9G5I - chains B and C of the 3 polymer chains in the assembly; structure by electron microscopy, 3.20 A resolution.

Chain B:
Protein: ALK tyrosine kinase receptor
From: Homo sapiens
Notes: EC 2.7.10.1
UniProt: Q9UM73 (ALK_HUMAN); numbering as in UniProt (aligned over 648-1025)
Chain sequence (379 residues; each row starts with the number of its first residue):
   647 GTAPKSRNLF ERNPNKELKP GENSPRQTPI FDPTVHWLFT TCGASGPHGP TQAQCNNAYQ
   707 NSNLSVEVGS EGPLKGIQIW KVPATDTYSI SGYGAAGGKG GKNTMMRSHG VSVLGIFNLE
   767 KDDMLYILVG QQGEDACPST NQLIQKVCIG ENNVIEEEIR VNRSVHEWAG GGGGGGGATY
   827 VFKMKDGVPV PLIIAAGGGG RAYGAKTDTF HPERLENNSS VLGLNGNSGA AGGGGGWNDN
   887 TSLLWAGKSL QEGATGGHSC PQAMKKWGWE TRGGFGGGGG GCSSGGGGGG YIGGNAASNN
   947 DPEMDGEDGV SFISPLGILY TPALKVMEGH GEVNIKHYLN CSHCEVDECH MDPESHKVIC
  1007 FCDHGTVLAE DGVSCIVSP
Not modelled in the structure: 647-677, 1023-1025
Construct notes: expression tag (647)
Swiss-Prot annotation at these positions:
  - region: Cys987 to Pro1025 (EGF-like)
  - glycosylation (N-linked (GlcNAc...) asparagine): Asn709, Asn808, Asn863, Asn864, Asn886, Asn986
  - natural variant: Ala877 (A877S: In an ovarian serous carcinoma sample)
  - mutagenesis: Glu859 (E859A: Slightly decreased autophosphorylation. Decreased autophosphorylation and subsequent activation; when associated with A-974), Tyr966 (Y966A: Slightly decreased autophosphorylation. Strongly reduced autophosphorylation and subsequent activation; when associated with A-994), Glu974 (E974A: Slightly decreased autophosphorylation. Decreased autophosphorylation and subsequent activation; when associated with A-859), Glu994 (E994A: SlStrongly reduced autophosphorylation and subsequent activation; when associated with A-966)
Disulfide bonds: Cys688-Cys701, Cys783-Cys794, Cys906-Cys928, Cys987-Cys995, Cys990-Cys1006, Cys1008-Cys1021

Chain C:
Protein: ALK and LTK ligand 2
From: Homo sapiens
UniProt: Q6UX46 (ALKL2_HUMAN); residues 25-152 here = UniProt positions 25-152
Chain sequence (128 residues; numbered 25 to 152; the number before each row is that of its first residue):
    25 GAEPREPADG QALLRLVVEL VQELRKHHSA EHKGLQLLGR DYALGRAEAA GLGPSPEQRV
    85 EIVPRDLRMK DKFLKHLTGP LYFSPKCSKH FHRLYHNTRD CTIPAYYKRC ARLLTRLAVS
   145 PVCMEDKQ
Not modelled in the structure: 25-92, 149-152
Construct notes: engineered mutation Tyr66 (Cys in Q6UX46)
Swiss-Prot annotation at these positions:
  - mutagenesis: Lys94 to His100 (Abolished association with the cell membrane, leading to impaired activation of receptor tyrosine kinase ALK), Phe97 (F97E: Slightly reduced affinity for receptor tyrosine kinase LTK), His100 (H100E: Slightly reduced affinity for receptor tyrosine kinase LTK), Arg123 (R123E: Reduced affinity for receptor tyrosine kinases ALK and LTK), Arg136 (R136E: Reduced affinity for receptor tyrosine kinases ALK and LTK)
Disulfide bonds: Cys111-Cys147, Cys125-Cys134

Chain B / chain C interface:
Residue-residue contacts (39; chain B residue first):
  Leu684(B) - Arg123(C)
  Tyr739(B) - Thr122(C)
  Tyr739(B) - Arg123(C)
  Tyr739(B) - Asp124(C)  hydrogen bond
  His755(B) - Arg136(C)  hydrogen bond
  Ser758(B) - Leu137(C)
  Phe856(B) - Arg140(C)
  His857(B) - Arg140(C)
  Glu859(B) - Arg140(C)  salt bridge
  Tyr966(B) - His114(C)
  Tyr966(B) - Arg117(C)  hydrogen bond (backbone-side chain)
  Tyr966(B) - Asn121(C)
  Thr967(B) - Leu118(C)
  Pro968(B) - His114(C)
  Leu970(B) - Leu118(C)  hydrophobic
  Leu970(B) - Leu137(C)  hydrophobic
  Leu970(B) - Arg140(C)
  Leu970(B) - Leu141(C)
  Lys971(B) - Arg136(C)
  Lys971(B) - Arg140(C)
  Val972(B) - Arg133(C)
  Val972(B) - Arg136(C)  hydrogen bond (backbone-side chain)
  Val972(B) - Leu137(C)  hydrophobic
  Met973(B) - Arg133(C)  hydrogen bond
  Glu974(B) - Arg136(C)  salt bridge
  Glu978(B) - Arg123(C)  salt bridge
  Glu978(B) - Arg133(C)  salt bridge
  Asn980(B) - Arg123(C)
  Val992(B) - Lys113(C)
  Glu994(B) - Lys113(C)
  Glu994(B) - His116(C)
  Glu994(B) - Arg117(C)  salt bridge
  Cys995(B) - His116(C)
  Cys995(B) - Asn121(C)  hydrogen bond (backbone-side chain)
  His996(B) - His116(C)  hydrogen bond
  His996(B) - His120(C)
  His996(B) - Asn121(C)
  Phe1007(B) - Lys113(C)
  Phe1007(B) - His116(C)
Also at the interface, not in a pair above, chain B (26 interface residues in all): Leu760, Leu965, Met997, Asp1009
Also at the interface, not in a pair above, chain C (16 interface residues in all): Ser112

Overview:
The interface between chain B and chain C involves 26 residues on one side and 16 on the other; the contacts
include 7 hydrogen bonds and 5 salt bridges. Among the polar pairs are Glu859(B)-Arg140(C),
Glu974(B)-Arg136(C) and Glu978(B)-Arg123(C).
Here chain B is ALK tyrosine kinase receptor and chain C is ALK and LTK ligand 2, both from Homo sapiens.
Entry 9G5I (Cryo-EM structure of a 2:1 ALK:ALKAL2 complex obtained after re-processing of EMPIAR-10930 data)
was determined by electron microscopy.
